Entry 8YI7 (electron microscopy, 3.57 A resolution); this record covers chains A and B of the 4 polymer chains in the assembly.

Chain A:
Molecule: Interleukin-12 subunit alpha
Organism: Homo sapiens
Reference sequence: P29459 (IL12A_HUMAN); numbering as in UniProt (aligned over 19-219)
Sequence (207 residues; numbered 19 to 225; the number before each row is that of its first residue):
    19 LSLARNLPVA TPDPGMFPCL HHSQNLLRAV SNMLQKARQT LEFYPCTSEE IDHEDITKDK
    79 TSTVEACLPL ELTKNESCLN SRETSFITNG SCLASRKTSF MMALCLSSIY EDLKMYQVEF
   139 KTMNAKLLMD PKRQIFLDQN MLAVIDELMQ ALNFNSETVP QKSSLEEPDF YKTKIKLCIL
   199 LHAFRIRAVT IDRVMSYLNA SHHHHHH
Not modelled in the structure: 19-33, 219-225
Sequence notes: expression tag (220-225)
Curated features (UniProtKB/Swiss-Prot):
  - glycosylation (N-linked (GlcNAc...) asparagine): Asn93, Asn107
Disulfides: Cys37-Cys110, Cys64-Cys196, Cys85-Cys123

Chain B:
Molecule: Interleukin-12 subunit beta
Organism: Homo sapiens
Reference sequence: P29460 (IL12B_HUMAN); residue numbers follow UniProt; this construct covers 22-328
Sequence (307 residues; each row starts with the number of its first residue):
    22 AIWELKKDVY VVELDWYPDA PGEMVVLTCD TPEEDGITWT LDQSSEVLGS GKTLTIQVKE
    82 FGDAGQYTCH KGGEVLSHSL LLLHKKEDGI WSTDILKDQK EPKNKTFLRC EAKNYSGRFT
   142 CWWLTTISTD LTFSVKSSRG SSDPQGVTCG AATLSAERVR GDNKEYEYSV ECQEDSACPA
   202 AEESLPIEVM VDAVHKLKYE NYTSSFFIRD IIKPDPPKNL QLKPLKNSRQ VEVSWEYPDT
   262 WSTPHSYFSL TFCVQVQGKS KREKKDRVFT DKTSATVICR KNASISVRAQ DRYYSSSWSE
   322 WASVPCS
Not modelled in the structure: 281-283, 328
Curated features (UniProtKB/Swiss-Prot):
  - glycosylation: Asn135 (N-linked (GlcNAc...) asparagine), Asn222 (N-linked (GlcNAc...) asparagine), Trp319 (C-linked (Man) tryptophan)
Disulfides: Cys50-Cys90, Cys131-Cys142, Cys170-Cys193, Cys300-Cys327
Glycans and other covalent adducts: glycan linked to Asn222

Interface between chain A and chain B:
Cross-chain cystine bridges: Cys96(A)-Cys199(B)
Pairs across the interface (37; chain A residue first):
  Gln42(A) - Arg313(B)
  Asp73(A) - Glu203(B)
  Val82(A) - Ala201(B)
  Val82(A) - Ala202(B)  hydrogen bond (backbone-backbone)
  Val82(A) - Glu203(B)
  Cys85(A) - Ala202(B)
  Cys85(A) - Tyr268(B)  hydrogen bond (backbone-side chain)
  Leu86(A) - Pro200(B)
  Leu86(A) - Ala201(B)
  Leu86(A) - Ala202(B)
  Pro87(A) - Pro265(B)
  Pro87(A) - Tyr268(B)  hydrophobic
  Glu89(A) - Pro265(B)
  Leu90(A) - Pro200(B)
  Leu90(A) - Phe269(B)  hydrophobic
  Cys96(A) - Cys199(B)  disulfide
  Arg203(A) - Tyr314(B)
  Arg203(A) - Tyr315(B)
  Ile204(A) - Glu203(B)
  Ile204(A) - Arg230(B)
  Ile204(A) - Tyr315(B)  hydrogen bond (backbone-side chain)
  Arg205(A) - Glu203(B)  salt bridge
  Val207(A) - Tyr314(B)  hydrophobic
  Val207(A) - Tyr315(B)
  Asp210(A) - Arg313(B)  salt bridge
  Asp210(A) - Tyr314(B)
  Arg211(A) - Tyr136(B)  hydrogen bond
  Arg211(A) - Tyr268(B)  hydrogen bond (side chain-backbone)
  Arg211(A) - Phe269(B)
  Arg211(A) - Asp312(B)  salt bridge
  Arg211(A) - Tyr314(B)
  Arg211(A) - Tyr315(B)
  Val212(A) - Tyr268(B)
  Ser214(A) - Ser267(B)  hydrogen bond
  Ser214(A) - Tyr314(B)
  Tyr215(A) - Pro265(B)  hydrophobic
  Tyr215(A) - Ser267(B)  hydrogen bond (backbone-side chain)
Interface residues without a listed pair, chain A (22 interface residues in all): His71, Thr81, Thr208, Ala218
Interface residues without a listed pair, chain B (19 interface residues in all): Glu204, Ser205, Thr264, Ser270

Summary:
22 residues of chain A face 19 of chain B across their interface; the contacts include 1 disulfide bond, 7
hydrogen bonds and 3 salt bridges. Polar pairs include Arg205(A)-Glu203(B), Asp210(A)-Arg313(B) and
Arg211(A)-Asp312(B).
Here chain A is Interleukin-12 subunit alpha and chain B is Interleukin-12 subunit beta, both from Homo
sapiens. Entry 8YI7 (The Cryo-EM structure of IL-12, receptor subunit beta-1 and receptor subunit beta-2
complex, local refinement) was determined by electron microscopy, deposited together with 8XRP.
